PDB entry 6RTL | electron microscopy, 4.20 A resolution (low resolution: residue-level contacts below are approximate; hydrogen-bond / salt-bridge calls are withheld) | chains D and E of the 7 polymer chains in the assembly

[Chain D (and E)]
Protein: Major capsid protein
Organism: Bacillus phage SPP1
Notes: chain E of this document is another copy of the same molecule, construct and numbering; everything in this record applies to it too
UniProt: Q38582 (CAPSD_BPSPP); numbering as in UniProt (aligned over 2-324)
Amino-acid sequence (323 residues; row label = number of the first residue in the row):
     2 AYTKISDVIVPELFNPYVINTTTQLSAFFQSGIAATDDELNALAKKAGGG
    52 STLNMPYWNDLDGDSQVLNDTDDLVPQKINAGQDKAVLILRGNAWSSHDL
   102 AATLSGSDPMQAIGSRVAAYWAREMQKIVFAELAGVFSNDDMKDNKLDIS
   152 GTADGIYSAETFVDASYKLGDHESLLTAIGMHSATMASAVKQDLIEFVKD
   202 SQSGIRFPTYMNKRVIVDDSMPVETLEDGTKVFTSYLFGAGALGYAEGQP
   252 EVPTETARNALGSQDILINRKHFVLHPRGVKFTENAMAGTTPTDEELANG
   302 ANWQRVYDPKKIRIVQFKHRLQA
Reported in the primary citation:
  - mutagenesis - D100A: unchanged binding to gp11
  - mutagenesis - E197K: abolished binding to gp12
  - mutagenesis - D194G/F198A, F198A: decreased binding to gp12
  - mutagenesis - Y18A: decreased binding to SP

[How chain D and chain E interact]
Pairs across the interface (54; chain D residue first):
  Leu14(D) - Gly49(E)
  Leu14(D) - Leu54(E)
  Leu14(D) - Asn55(E)
  Phe15(D) - Asn55(E)
  Asn16(D) - Glu40(E)
  Asn16(D) - Asn55(E)
  Asn16(D) - Met56(E)
  Asn16(D) - Pro57(E)
  Tyr18(D) - Pro57(E)
  Tyr18(D) - Trp59(E)
  Val19(D) - Pro57(E)
  Val19(D) - Tyr58(E)
  Val19(D) - Trp59(E)
  Asn21(D) - Trp59(E)
  Asn21(D) - Asn60(E)
  Asn21(D) - Asp61(E)
  Asn21(D) - Tyr308(E)
  Asn21(D) - Lys312(E)
  Thr22(D) - Asp61(E)
  Thr22(D) - Lys312(E)
  Leu91(D) - Leu69(E)
  Arg92(D) - Gln67(E)
  Gly93(D) - Ser66(E)
  Gly93(D) - Gln67(E)
  Asn94(D) - Gln67(E)
  Ala95(D) - Val76(E)
  Ala95(D) - Pro77(E)
  Ala95(D) - Gln78(E)
  Trp96(D) - Leu62(E)
  Trp96(D) - Pro77(E)
  Trp96(D) - Gln78(E)
  Ser97(D) - Pro77(E)
  Ser97(D) - Gln78(E)
  Ser108(D) - Trp59(E)
  Asp109(D) - Trp59(E)
  Pro110(D) - Trp59(E)
  Ala113(D) - Trp59(E)
  Ile114(D) - Leu62(E)
  Ile114(D) - Ile80(E)
  Arg117(D) - Asp61(E)
  Tyr121(D) - Leu62(E)
  Tyr121(D) - Gly64(E)
  Tyr121(D) - Asp65(E)
  Tyr121(D) - Ser66(E)
  Trp122(D) - Ser66(E)
  Glu125(D) - Ser66(E)
  Ser184(D) - Gly171(E)
  Met187(D) - Tyr168(E)
  Val191(D) - Tyr168(E)
  Lys192(D) - Glu161(E)
  Val218(D) - Asp172(E)
  Asp219(D) - Asp172(E)
  Asp220(D) - Asp172(E)
  Asp295(D) - Val68(E)
Also at the interface, not in a pair above, chain D (40 interface residues in all): Pro12, Ile20, Thr23, Thr24, Leu26, Ala188, Phe198, Arg207, Arg271
Also at the interface, not in a pair above, chain E (35 interface residues in all): Ala43, Gly51, Leu75, Val164, Asp165, His173, Glu174, Asn213

[Summary]
The interface between chain D and chain E involves 40 residues on one side and 35 on the other. The paper
reports that D194G/F198A and F198A of chain D reduce binding to gp12; E197K of chain D abolishes binding to
gp12; 5 substitutions were tested in all.
Both chains are Major capsid protein (Bacillus phage SPP1). Entry 6RTL (Bacteriophage SPP1 procapsid-II
protein) was determined by electron microscopy together with 6R3A and 6R3B from the same study.
